6FO8 - chains 1 and B; structure by X-ray diffraction, 2.30 A resolution.

== Chain 1 ==
Name: Vitamin D3 receptor A
Source organism: Danio rerio
UniProtKB: Q9PTN2 (VDRA_DANRE); numbering as in UniProt (aligned over 156-453)
Sequence (300 residues; each row starts with the number of its first residue):
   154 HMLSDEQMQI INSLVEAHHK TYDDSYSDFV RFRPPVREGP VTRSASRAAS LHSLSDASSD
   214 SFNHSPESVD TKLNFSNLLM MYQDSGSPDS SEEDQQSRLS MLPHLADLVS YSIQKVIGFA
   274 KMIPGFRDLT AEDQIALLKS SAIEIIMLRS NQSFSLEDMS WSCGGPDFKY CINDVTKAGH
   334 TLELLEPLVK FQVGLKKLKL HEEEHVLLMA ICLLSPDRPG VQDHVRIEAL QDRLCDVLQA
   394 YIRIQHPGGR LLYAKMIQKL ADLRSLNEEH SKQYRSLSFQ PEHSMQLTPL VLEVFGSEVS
Disordered / not traced: 154-155, 191-250, 452-453
Sequence notes: expression tag (154-155)
Small-molecule neighbours: DZT ((1R,3S,5Z)-4-methylidene-5-[(E)-3-[3-(6-methyl-6-oxidanyl-heptyl)phenyl]non-2-enylidene]cyclohexane-1,3-diol): Tyr175, Tyr179, Phe182, Met254, Leu255, Leu258, Leu261, Val262, Ser265, Ile296, Ile299, Met300, Arg302, Ser303, Ser306, Trp314, Cys316, Tyr323, Asp327, Val328, His333, Leu341, His423, Tyr427, Leu430, Leu440, Val444, Phe448
Reported in the primary citation:
  - binding site for DZT: Trp314, Phe448

== Chain B ==
Name: Nuclear receptor coactivator 1
Sequence (15 residues; numbered 687 to 701; the number before each row is that of its first residue):
   687 RHKILHRLLQ EGSPS
Disordered / not traced: 687, 697-701

== Chain 1 / chain B interface ==
Residue-residue contacts (21):
  Ile270(1) with Leu691(B), hydrophobic; Leu694(B), hydrophobic; Leu695(B), hydrophobic
  Lys274(1) with Leu694(B), hydrogen bond (side chain-backbone); Leu695(B)
  Arg280(1) with Leu695(B); Gln696(B)
  Gln287(1) with Leu695(B)
  Ile288(1) with His688(B); Leu695(B), hydrophobic
  Leu291(1) with Leu695(B), hydrophobic
  Lys292(1) with His688(B), hydrogen bond; Leu691(B)
  Leu443(1) with Ile690(B), hydrophobic; Leu694(B), hydrophobic
  Glu446(1) with His688(B); Lys689(B), hydrogen bond (side chain-backbone); Ile690(B), hydrogen bond (side chain-backbone); Leu691(B), hydrogen bond (side chain-backbone)
  Val447(1) with Leu691(B), hydrophobic
  Glu451(1) with His688(B), hydrogen bond (backbone-side chain)
Also at the interface, not in a pair above, chain 1 (14 interface residues in all): Gln267, Phe279, Ala284
Also at the interface, not in a pair above, chain B (8 interface residues in all): His692

== Summary ==
14 residues of chain 1 face 8 of chain B across their interface, with 6 hydrogen bonds. Polar contacts include
Lys274(1)-Leu694(B), Lys292(1)-His688(B) and Glu446(1)-Lys689(B). Chain 1 binds compound DZT. The paper
reports a binding site for DZT at Trp314(1) and Phe448(1).
Chain 1 is Vitamin D3 receptor A (Danio rerio) and chain B is Nuclear receptor coactivator 1; the structure,
Vitamin D nuclear receptor complex 4, was determined by X-ray diffraction, deposited together with 6FO7, 6FO9,
6FOB and 6FOD.
